6IPD - chains A and P of the 4 polymer chains in the assembly; structure by X-ray diffraction, 1.70 A resolution.

Chain A:
Molecule: DNA-directed DNA/RNA polymerase mu
Source organism: Homo sapiens
Notes: EC 2.7.7.7; engineered mutation(s): deletions 398-410
UniProt: Q9NP87 (DPOLM_HUMAN); numbering as in UniProt; present here: 132-397, 411-494
Sequence (356 residues; row label = number of the first residue in the row; note: 12 numbers in that range are skipped by the numbering (no residue carries them; nothing is unmodelled there)):
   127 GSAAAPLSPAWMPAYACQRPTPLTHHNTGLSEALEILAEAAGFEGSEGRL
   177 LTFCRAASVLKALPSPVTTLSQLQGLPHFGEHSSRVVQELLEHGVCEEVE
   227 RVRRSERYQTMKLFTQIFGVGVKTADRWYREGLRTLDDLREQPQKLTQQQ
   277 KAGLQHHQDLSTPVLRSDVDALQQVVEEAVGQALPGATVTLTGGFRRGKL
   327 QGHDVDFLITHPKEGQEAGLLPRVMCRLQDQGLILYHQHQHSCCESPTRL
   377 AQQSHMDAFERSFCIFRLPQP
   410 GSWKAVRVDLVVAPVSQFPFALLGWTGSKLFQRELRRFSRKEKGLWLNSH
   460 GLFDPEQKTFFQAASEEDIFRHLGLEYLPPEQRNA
Disordered / not traced: 127-137, 366-384
Differences from the reference sequence: expression tag (127-131); linker (410)
Ion coordination: Na+ site 1: Thr241, Ile243, Val246 (shared with DT3(P) of chain P); Mn2+ site 1: Asp330, Asp332 (together with oxalic acid) (shared with 8OG_5(P) of chain P); Mn2+ site 2: Asp330, Asp332, Asp418 (shared with 8OG_5(P) of chain P); Na+ site 2 near Glu386 (its only coordinating residue here)
Residues lining bound ligands: oxalic acid (OXD): Gly319, Gly320, Arg323, Lys325, Asp330, Asp332
UniProt features mapped onto this chain:
  - region: Arg323 to Asp332 (Involved in ssDNA binding)
  - binding site (Mg(2+)): Asp330, Asp332, Asp418
  - site: Gly433 (Responsible for the low discrimination between dNTP and rNTP)

Chain P:
Molecule: 5-nt DNA strand
Sequence (5 nucleotides; numbered 1 to 5; the number before each row is that of its first residue):
     1 CGTAG
Modified positions: 8OG (8-oxo-2'-deoxy-guanosine-5'-monophosphate) at position 5
Ion coordination: Na+: DT3 (shared with Thr241(A), Ile243(A), Val246(A) of chain A); Mn2+ site 1: 8OG_5 (together with oxalic acid) (shared with Asp330(A), Asp332(A) of chain A)

Chain A / chain P interface:
Pairs across the interface - 29 pairs, chain A then chain P:
  Ile243(A) with DT3(P), phosphate contact
  Phe244(A) with DT3(P), sugar contact
  Gly245(A) with DG2(P), phosphate contact; DT3(P), hydrogen bond to the phosphate
  Val246(A) with DG2(P), hydrogen bond to the phosphate; DT3(P), hydrogen bond to the phosphate
  Gly247(A) with DG2(P), hydrogen bond to the phosphate; DT3(P), phosphate contact
  Lys249(A) with DC1(P), phosphate contact; DG2(P), phosphate contact
  Thr250(A) with DC1(P), hydrogen bond to the phosphate; DG2(P), hydrogen bond to the phosphate
  Gln275(A) with DG2(P), sugar contact
  Arg323(A) with 8OG_5(P), hydrogen bond to the phosphate
  Asp330(A) with 8OG_5(P), phosphate contact
  Asp332(A) with 8OG_5(P), phosphate contact
  Phe389(A) with DT3(P), sugar contact; DA4(P), sugar contact
  Arg416(A) with DT3(P), phosphate contact; DA4(P), salt bridge to the phosphate
  Asp418(A) with DA4(P), sugar contact; 8OG_5(P), phosphate contact
  Gly433(A) with 8OG_5(P), sugar contact
  Trp434(A) with DA4(P), phosphate contact; 8OG_5(P), sugar contact
  Thr435(A) with 8OG_5(P), phosphate contact
  Gly436(A) with 8OG_5(P), phosphate contact
  Ser437(A) with 8OG_5(P), phosphate contact
  Lys438(A) with 8OG_5(P), hydrogen bond to the base
Also at the interface, not in a pair above, chain A (26 interface residues in all): Val248, Arg253, Gly319, Arg387, Gln441, Arg445

Summary:
Chain A and chain P form an interface of 26 and 5 residues respectively, with 8 hydrogen bonds and 1 salt
bridge. Among the polar pairs are Lys438(A)-8OG_5(P), Gly245(A)-DT3(P) and Val246(A)-DG2(P). Chain A binds
oxalic acid. UniProt lists 3 Mg2+-binding residues on chain A.
Chain A is DNA-directed DNA/RNA polymerase mu (Homo sapiens) and chain P is a 5-nt DNA strand; the structure,
Post-catalytic Complex of Human DNA Polymerase Mu with Templating Adenine and Mn-8oxodGMP, was determined by
X-ray diffraction, deposited together with 6AK8, 6AK9, 6AKH, 6IPE, 6IPF and 6IPG.
